Entry 4I8K (X-ray diffraction, 0.85 A resolution); this record covers chain A.

[Chain A]
Protein: Cationic trypsin
Organism: Bos taurus
Notes: EC 3.4.21.4
Reference sequence: P00760 (TRY1_BOVIN); residues 16-238 here correspond to UniProt positions 24-246 (UniProt number = residue number + 8)
Chain sequence (223 residues; row label = number of the first residue in the row; note: 10 numbers in that range are skipped by the numbering (no residue carries them; nothing is unmodelled there)):
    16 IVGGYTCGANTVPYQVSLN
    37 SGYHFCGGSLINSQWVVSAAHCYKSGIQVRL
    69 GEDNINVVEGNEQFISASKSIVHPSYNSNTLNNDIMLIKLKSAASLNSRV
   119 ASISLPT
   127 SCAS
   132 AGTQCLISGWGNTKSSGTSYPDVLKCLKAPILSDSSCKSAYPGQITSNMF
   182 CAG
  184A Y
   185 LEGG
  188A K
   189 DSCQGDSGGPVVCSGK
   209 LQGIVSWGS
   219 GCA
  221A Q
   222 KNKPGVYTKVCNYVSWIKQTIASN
Cystine bridges: Cys22-Cys157, Cys42-Cys58, Cys128-Cys232, Cys136-Cys201, Cys168-Cys182, Cys191-Cys220
Ion coordination: Ca2+: Glu70, Asn72, Val75, Glu80
Residues lining bound ligands: benzamidine (BEN): Asp189, Ser190, Cys191, Gln192, Ser195, Val213, Ser214, Trp215, Gly216, Gly219, Cys220, Gly226, Val227, Tyr228
What the authors report for this chain:
  - Ca2+ coordination: Glu70, Asn72, Val75, Glu80

[Summary]
Ligands of chain A: benzamidine. Glu70, Asn72, Val75 and Glu80 coordinate Ca2+. The paper reports Ca2+
coordination by Glu70, Asn72 and Val75 among others.
Chain A is Cationic trypsin (Bos taurus); the structure, Bovine trypsin at 0.85 resolution, was determined by
X-ray diffraction together with 4I8G, 4I8H, 4I8J and 4I8L from the same study.
